PDB entry 2D60 | X-ray diffraction, 1.70 A resolution | chains A and C of the 4 polymer chains in the assembly

# Chain A (and C)
Protein: Hemoglobin alpha subunit
From: Homo sapiens
Notes: chain C of this document is another copy of the same molecule, construct and numbering; everything in this record applies to it too
UniProt: P69905 (HBA_HUMAN); residues 1-141 here = UniProt positions 1-141
Chain sequence (141 residues; row label = number of the first residue in the row):
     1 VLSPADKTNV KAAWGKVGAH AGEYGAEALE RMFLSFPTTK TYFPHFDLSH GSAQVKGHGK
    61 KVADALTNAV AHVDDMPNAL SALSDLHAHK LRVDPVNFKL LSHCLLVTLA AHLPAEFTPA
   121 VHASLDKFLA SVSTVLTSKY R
Bound ions: heme Fe near His87 (its only coordinating residue here)
Ligand contacts:
  - heme (HEM): Met32, Thr39, Tyr42, Phe43, His45, Phe46, His58, Lys61, Val62, Ala65, Leu66, Leu83, Leu86, His87, Leu91, Val93, Asn97, Phe98, Leu101, Leu105, Val132, Leu136
  - L35 (2-[4-({[(3,5-dichlorophenyl)amino]carbonyl}amino)phenoxy]-2-methylpropanoic acid), molecule 1: Phe36, Val96, Lys99, Leu100, His103, Asp126, Ala130
  - L35, molecule 2: Pro95, Thr137, Tyr140, Arg141
Swiss-Prot annotation at these positions:
  - site: Lys61 (Not glycated)
  - natural variant: Asp6 (A6D: In J-Toronto; this construct carries the variant), Ala13 (A13D: In J-Paris 1/J-Aljezur), Glu27 (A27E: In Shenyang; this construct carries the variant), Lys61 (K61N: In Zambia; deletion: In Clinic), Asp64 (A64D: In Pontoise; this construct carries the variant), Asp75 (D75A: In Lille; D75G: In Chapel Hill; D75N: In G-Pest), Ala111 (A111D: In Petah Tikva)

# Interface between chain A and chain C
Pairs across the interface (5; chain A residue first):
  Lys99(A) - Lys99(C)
  Asp126(A) - Arg141(C)  salt bridge
  Lys127(A) - Arg141(C)  hydrogen bond (side chain-backbone)
  Arg141(A) - Asp126(C)  salt bridge
  Arg141(A) - Lys127(C)  hydrogen bond (backbone-side chain)
Other interface residues (no listed pair), chain A (6 interface residues in all): Val1, Ala130
Other interface residues (no listed pair), chain C (7 interface residues in all): Val1, Ala130, Ser138

# In short
Chain A and chain C form an interface of 6 and 7 residues respectively; the contacts include 2 hydrogen bonds
and 2 salt bridges. Among the polar pairs are Asp126(A)-Arg141(C) and Lys127(A)-Arg141(C). Bound to chain A:
heme and compound L35.
Both chains are Hemoglobin alpha subunit (Homo sapiens). Entry 2D60 (Crystal structure of deoxy human
hemoglobin complexed with two L35 molecules) was determined by X-ray diffraction, deposited together with 2D5X
and 2D5Z.
